Entry 3A3H (X-ray diffraction, 1.64 A resolution); this record covers chain A.

== Chain A ==
Protein: Endoglucanase
From: Bacillus agaradhaerens
Notes: EC 3.2.1.4; fragment: catalytic core
Reference sequence: O85465 (GUN5_BACAG); residues 4-303 here correspond to UniProt positions 30-329 (UniProt number = residue number + 26)
Sequence (300 residues; each row starts with the number of its first residue):
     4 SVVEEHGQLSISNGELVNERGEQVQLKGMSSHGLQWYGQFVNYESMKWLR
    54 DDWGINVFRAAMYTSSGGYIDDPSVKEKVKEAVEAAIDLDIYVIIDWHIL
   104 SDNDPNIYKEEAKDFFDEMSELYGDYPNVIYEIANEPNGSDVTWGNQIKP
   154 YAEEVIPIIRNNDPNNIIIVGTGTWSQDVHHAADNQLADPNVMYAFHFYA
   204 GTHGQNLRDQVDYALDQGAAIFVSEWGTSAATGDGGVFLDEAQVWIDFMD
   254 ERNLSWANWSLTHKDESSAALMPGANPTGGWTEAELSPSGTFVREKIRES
UniProt features mapped onto this chain:
  - active site: Glu139 (Proton donor), Glu228 (Nucleophile)
  - binding site (substrate): His35, Trp39, Tyr40, Tyr66, His101, Tyr202, Ala234, Thr235, Trp262, Lys267 to Glu269

== Summary ==
Curated annotation (UniProt) lists active-site residues Glu139 and Glu228 and 12 substrate-binding residues.
Chain A is Endoglucanase (Bacillus agaradhaerens); the structure, Cellotriose complex of the endoglucanase
CEL5A from bacillus agaradherans at 1.6 A resolution, was determined by X-ray diffraction, deposited together
with 7A3H, 5A3H, 6A3H and 4A3H.
